9CV2 - chain A; structure by X-ray diffraction, 1.57 A resolution.

Chain A:
Molecule: Metallo-beta-lactamase VIM-20
Organism: Enterobacter cloacae
UniProt: A0A344X7M2 (A0A344X7M2_ENTCL); residues 27-266 here = UniProt positions 27-266
Amino-acid sequence (243 residues; numbered 24 to 266; the number before each row is that of its first residue):
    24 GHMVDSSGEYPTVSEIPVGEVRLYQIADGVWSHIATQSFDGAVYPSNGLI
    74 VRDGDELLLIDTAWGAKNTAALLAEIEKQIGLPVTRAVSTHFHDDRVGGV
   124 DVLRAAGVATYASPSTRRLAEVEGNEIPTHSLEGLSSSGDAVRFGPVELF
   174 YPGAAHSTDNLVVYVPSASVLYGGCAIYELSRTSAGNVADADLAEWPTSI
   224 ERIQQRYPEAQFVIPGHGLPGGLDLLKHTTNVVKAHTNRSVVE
Not modelled in the structure: 24-31, 265-266
Differences from the reference sequence: expression tag (24-26)
Ion coordination: Zn2+ site 1: His114, His116, His179 (together with MCO); Zn2+ site 2: Asp118, Cys198, His240 (together with MCO); Zn2+ site 3: His153, His251
Ligand contacts: MCO (1-(3-mercapto-2-methyl-propionyl)-pyrrolidine-2-carboxylic acid): Phe62, Tyr67, Trp87, His114, His116, Asp118, His179, Cys198, Arg205, Gly209, Asn210, His240

Overview:
Chain A binds compound MCO. His114, His116 and His179 form the Zn2+ site 1. Asp118, Cys198 and His240
coordinate Zn2+ site 2.
Chain A is Metallo-beta-lactamase VIM-20 (Enterobacter cloacae); the structure, Crystal structure of the
metallo-beta-lactamase VIM-20 with D-captopril, was determined by X-ray diffraction together with 9CV3, 9CV1,
9CV4 and 9CV5 from the same study.
